3CCV - chains P and 0 of the 31 polymer chains in the assembly; structure by X-ray diffraction, 2.90 A resolution.

[Chain P]
Molecule: 50S ribosomal protein L19e
Organism: Haloarcula marismortui
UniProt: P14119 (RL19_HALMA); residues 0-148 here correspond to UniProt positions 1-149 (UniProt number = residue number + 1)
Amino-acid sequence (149 residues; each row starts with the number of its first residue; numbering starts at 0):
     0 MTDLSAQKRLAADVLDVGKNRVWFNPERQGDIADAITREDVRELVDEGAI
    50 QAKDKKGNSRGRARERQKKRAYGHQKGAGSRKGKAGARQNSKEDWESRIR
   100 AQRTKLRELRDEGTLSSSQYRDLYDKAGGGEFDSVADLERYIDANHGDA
Unresolved in the structure: 0, 144-148

[Chain 0]
Molecule: 23S ribosomal RNA
Organism: Haloarcula marismortui
Notes: engineered mutation(s): G2099A, G2616A
Sequence (2923 nucleotides; row label = number of the first residue in the row):
     1 GUUGGCUACUAUGCCAGCUGGUGGAUUGCUCGGCUCAGGCGCUGAUGAAG
    51 GACGUGCCAAGCUGCGAUAAGCUGUGGGGAGCCGCACGGAGGCGAAGAAC
   101 CACAGAUUUCCGAAUGAGAAUCUCUCUAACAAUUGCUUCGCGCAAUGAGG
   151 AACCCCGAGAACUGAAACAUCUCAGUAUCGGGAGGAACAGAAAACGCAAC
   201 GUGAUGUCGUUAGUAACCGCGAGUGAACGCGAUACAGCCCAAACCGAAGC
   251 CCUCACGGGCAAUGUGGUGUCAGGGCUACCUCUCAUCAGCCGACCGUCUU
   301 CACGAAGUCUCUUGGAAUAGAGCGUGAUACAGGGUGACAACCCCGUACUG
   351 AAGACCAGUACGCUGUGCGGUAGUGCCAGAGUAGCGGGGGUUGGAUAUCC
   401 CUCGCGAAUAACGCAGGCAUCGACUGCGAAGGCUAAACACAACCUGAGAC
   451 CGAUAGUGAACAAGUAGUGUGAACGAACGCUGCAAAGUACCCUCAGAAGG
   501 GAGGCGAAAUAGAGCAUGAAAUCAGUUGGCGAUCGAGCGACAGGGCAUAC
   551 AAGGUCCCUUGACGAAUGACCGAGACGCGAGUCUCCAGUAAGACUCACGG
   601 GAAGCCGAUGUUCUGUCGUACGUUUUGAAAAACGAGCCAGGGAGUGUGUC
   651 UGUAUGGCAAGUCUAACCGGAGUAUCCGGGGAGGCACAGGGAAACCGACA
   701 UGGCCGCAGGGCUUUGCCCGAGGGCCGCCGUCUUCAAGGGCGGGGAGCCA
   751 UGUGGACACGACCCGAAUCCGGACGAUCUACGCAUGGACAAGAUGAAGCG
   801 UGCCGAAAGGCACGUGGAAGUCUGUUAGAGUUGGUGUCCUACAAUACCCU
   851 CUCGUGAUCUAUGUGUAGGGGUGAAAGGCCCAUCGAGUCCGGCAACAGCU
   901 GGUUCCAAUCGAAACAUGUCGAAGCAUGACCUCCGCCGAGGUAGUCUGUG
   951 AGGUAGAGCGACCGAUUGGUGUGUCCGCCUCCGAGAGGAGUCGGCACACC
  1001 UGUCAAACUCCAAACUUACAGACGCUGUUUGACGCGGGGAUUCCGGUGCG
  1051 CGGGGUAAGCCUGUGUACCAGGAGGGGAACAACCCAGAGAUAGGUUAAGG
  1101 UCCCCAAGUGUGGAUUAAGUGUAAUCCUCUGAAGGUGGUCUCGAGCCCUA
  1151 GACAGCCGGGAGGUGAGCUUAGAAGCAGCUACCCUCUAAGAAAAGCGUAA
  1201 CAGCUUACCGGCCGAGGUUUGAGGCGCCCAAAAUGAUCGGGACUCAAAUC
  1251 CACCACCGAGACCUGUCCGUACCACUCAUACUGGUAAUCGAGUAGAUUGG
  1301 CGCUCUAAUUGGAUGGAAGCAGGGGCGAGAGCUCCUGUGGACCGAUUAGU
  1351 GACGAAAAUCCUGGCCAUAGUAGCAGCGAUAGUCGGGUGAGAACCCCGAC
  1401 GGCCUAAUGGAUAAGGGUUCCUCAGCACUGCUGAUCAGCUGAGGGUUAGC
  1451 CGGUCCUAAGUCUCACCGCAACUCGACUGAGACGAAAUGGGAAACAGGUU
  1501 AAUAUUCCUGUGCCAUCAUGCAGUGAAAGUUGACGCCCUGGGGUCGAUCA
  1551 CGCCGGGCAUUCGCCCGGUCGAACCGUCCAACUCCGUGGAAGCCGUAAUG
  1601 GCAGGAAGCGGACGAACGGCGGCAUAGGGAAACGUGAUUCAACCUGGGGC
  1651 CCAUGAAAAGACGAGCAUGAUGUCCGUACCGAGAACCGACACAGGUGUCC
  1701 AUGGCGGCGAAAGCCAAGGCCUGUCGGGAGCAACCAACGUUAGGGAAUUC
  1751 GGCAAGUUAGUCCCGUACCUUCGGAAGAAGGGAUGCCUGCUCCGGAACGG
  1801 AGCAGGUCGCAGUGACUCGGAAGCUCGGACUGUCUAGUAACAACAUAGGU
  1851 GACCGCAAAUCCGCAAGGACUCGUACGGUCACUGAAUCCUGCCCAGUGCA
  1901 GGUAUCUGAACACCUCGUACAAGAGGACGAAGGACCUGUCAACGGCGGGG
  1951 GUAACUAUGACCCUCUUAAGGUAGCGUAGUACCUUGCCGCAUCAGUAGCG
  2001 GCUUGCAUGAAUGGAUUAACCAGAGCUUCACUGUCCCAACGUUGGGCCCG
  2051 GUGAACUGUACAUUCCAGUGCGGAGUCUGGAGACACCCAGGGGGAAGCAA
  2101 AGACCCUAUGGAGCUUUACUGCAGGCUGUCGCUGAGACGUGGUCGCCGAU
  2151 GUGCAGCAUAGGUAGGAGUCGUUACAGAGGUACCCGCGCUAGCGGGCCAC
  2201 CCAGACAACAGUGAAAUACUACCCGUCGGUGACUGCGACUCUCACUCCGG
  2251 GAGGAGGACACCGAUAGCCGGGCAGUUUGACUGGGGCGGUACGCGCUCGA
  2301 AAAGAUAUCGAGCGCGCCCUAUGGUCAUCUCAGCCGGGACAGAGACCCGG
  2351 CGAAGAGUGCAAGAGCAAAAGAUGACUUGACAGUGUUCUUCCCAACGAGG
  2401 AACGCUGACGCGAAAGCGUGGUCUAGCGAACCAAUUAGCCUGCUUGAUGC
  2451 GGGCAAUUGAUGACAGAAAAGCUACCCUAGGGAUAACAGAGUCGUCACUC
  2501 GCAAGAGCACAUAUCGACCGAGUGGCUUGCUACCUCGAUGUCGGUUCCCU
  2551 CCAUCCUGCCCGUGCAGAAGCGGGCAAGGGUGAGGUUGUUCGCCUAUUAA
  2601 AGGAGGUCGUGAGCUAGGUUUAGACCGUCGUGAGACAGGUCGGCUGCUAU
  2651 CUACUGGGUGUGUAAUGGUGUCUGACAAGAACGACCGUAUAGUACGAGAG
  2701 GAACUACGGUUGGUGGCCACUGGUGUACCGGUUGUUCGAGAGAGCACGUG
  2751 CCGGGUAGCCACGCCACACGGGGUAAGAGCUGAACGCAUCUAAGCUCGAA
  2801 ACCCACUUGGAAAAGAGACACCGCCGAGGUCCCGCGUACAAGACGCGGUC
  2851 GAUAGACUCGGGGUGUGCGCGUCGAGGUAACGAGACGUUAAGCCCACGAG
  2901 CACUAACAGACCAAAGCCAUCAU
Unresolved in the structure: 1-9, 126-127, 715, 971-998, 1560, 1952-1963, 2137-2236, 2339-2343, 2665-2666, 2915-2923
Modified residues: 1MA (6-hydro-1-methyladenosine-5'-monophosphate) at position 628, OMU (o2'-methyluridine 5'-monophosphate) at position 2587, OMG (o2'-methylguanosine-5'-monophosphate) at position 2588, UR3 (3-methyluridine-5'-monophoshate) at position 2619, PSU (pseudouridine-5'-monophosphate) at position 2621
Metal / ion sites: Na+ site 1 near U12 (its only coordinating residue here); Mg2+ site 1 near G28 (its only coordinating residue here); Na+ site 2: C40, G41, C443; Na+ site 3: G56, G61; Sr2+ site 1: A86 (shared with 1 residue of chain T); Na+ site 4 near U108 (its only coordinating residue here); Mg2+ site 2 near U115 (its only coordinating residue here); Na+ site 5: C130, U146; Na+ site 6: C141, G142; Sr2+ site 2: G147, A183 (shared with 1 residue of chain M); Mg2+ site 3: C162, U2276; K+ site 1: C162, U163, U172; 53 more Na+ sites not listed; 68 more Mg2+ sites not listed; 58 more Sr2+ sites not listed; 1 more K+ sites not listed

[Interface between chain P and chain 0]
Pairs across the interface (181):
  Thr-1(P) with G1387(0), hydrogen bond to the sugar; U1388(0), hydrogen bond to the sugar; C1396(0), sugar contact
  Asp-2(P) with C1395(0), sugar contact; C1396(0), sugar contact
  Leu-3(P) with C1396(0), hydrogen bond to the sugar; C1397(0), sugar contact
  Ser-4(P) with C1396(0), phosphate contact
  Ala-5(P) with U1422(0), phosphate contact
  Lys-7(P) with C1397(0), salt bridge to the phosphate; G1398(0), salt bridge to the phosphate
  Arg-8(P) with A1501(0), hydrogen bond to the phosphate; A1502(0), salt bridge to the phosphate
  Leu-9(P) with A1501(0), phosphate contact; A1502(0), phosphate contact
  Gly-17(P) with G1718(0), hydrogen bond to the phosphate; G1719(0), phosphate contact
  Lys-18(P) with G1719(0), hydrogen bond to the phosphate
  Asn-19(P) with G1719(0), hydrogen bond to the phosphate; C1720(0), hydrogen bond to the phosphate
  Arg-20(P) with A1717(0), phosphate contact; G1718(0), salt bridge to the phosphate
  Val-21(P) with G1398(0), phosphate contact
  Trp-22(P) with G1398(0), hydrogen bond to the phosphate; A1399(0), phosphate contact
  Phe-23(P) with C1397(0), hydrogen bond to the sugar; G1398(0), hydrogen bond to the phosphate
  Pro-25(P) with C1397(0), sugar contact; G1398(0), sugar contact
  Gln-28(P) with G1386(0), hydrogen bond to the base; G1387(0), hydrogen bond to the sugar; C1396(0), base contact; C1397(0), sugar contact
  Thr-36(P) with A1501(0), phosphate contact
  Arg-37(P) with U1500(0), phosphate contact; A1501(0), hydrogen bond to the phosphate; A1502(0), salt bridge to the phosphate
  Arg-41(P) with U1499(0), salt bridge to the phosphate; U1500(0), salt bridge to the phosphate
  Lys-52(P) with A1399(0), salt bridge to the phosphate
  Asp-53(P) with G1556(0), sugar contact
  Lys-54(P) with A1717(0), phosphate contact
  Lys-55(P) with C1715(0), hydrogen bond to the sugar; A1716(0), salt bridge to the phosphate; A1717(0), hydrogen bond to the phosphate; U2736(0), hydrogen bond to the sugar; C2737(0), phosphate contact
  Gly-56(P) with C1566(0), sugar contact; G1567(0), phosphate contact; A1716(0), sugar contact; C2737(0), phosphate contact
  Asn-57(P) with C1566(0), phosphate contact; G1703(0), base contact; G1704(0), hydrogen bond to the base; C1715(0), hydrogen bond to the sugar; A1716(0), sugar contact; U2736(0), phosphate contact; C2737(0), phosphate contact
  Ser-58(P) with C1565(0), hydrogen bond to the sugar; C1566(0), phosphate contact; C2737(0), hydrogen bond to the phosphate; G2738(0), sugar contact
  Arg-59(P) with U1548(0), hydrogen bond to the phosphate; C1549(0), salt bridge to the phosphate; C1565(0), phosphate contact; C1566(0), hydrogen bond to the phosphate; G1704(0), hydrogen bond to the phosphate; C1705(0), salt bridge to the phosphate
  Gly-60(P) with C1565(0), phosphate contact
  Arg-61(P) with U2736(0), salt bridge to the phosphate; C2737(0), salt bridge to the phosphate; G2738(0), phosphate contact; A2739(0), salt bridge to the phosphate
  Arg-63(P) with C1549(0), salt bridge to the phosphate; C1565(0), salt bridge to the phosphate; C1566(0), salt bridge to the phosphate
  Arg-65(P) with C1705(0), hydrogen bond to the phosphate; G1706(0), salt bridge to the phosphate; U2735(0), salt bridge to the phosphate
  Gln-66(P) with C1549(0), sugar contact; C1798(0), hydrogen bond to the sugar
  Lys-68(P) with C1787(0), phosphate contact; U1788(0), phosphate contact
  Arg-69(P) with G1706(0), salt bridge to the phosphate; G1707(0), salt bridge to the phosphate
  Ala-70(P) with C1798(0), phosphate contact
  Tyr-71(P) with G1789(0), hydrogen bond to the base; C1790(0), hydrogen bond to the base
  Gly-72(P) with C1790(0), base contact; G1802(0), base contact
  His-73(P) with U1788(0), hydrogen bond to the base; G1789(0), hydrogen bond to the base; C1790(0), base contact
  Gln-74(P) with C1786(0), phosphate contact; C1787(0), hydrogen bond to the phosphate
  Lys-75(P) with G1800(0), salt bridge to the phosphate
  Gly-76(P) with G1785(0), phosphate contact
  Ala-77(P) with G1760(0), hydrogen bond to the base; U1761(0), base contact; U1784(0), base contact; G1785(0), phosphate contact
  Gly-78(P) with G1760(0), base contact; U1784(0), hydrogen bond to the phosphate; G1785(0), hydrogen bond to the phosphate; U1813(0), sugar contact
  Ser-79(P) with G1785(0), phosphate contact
  Arg-80(P) with C1708(0), phosphate contact; G1760(0), hydrogen bond to the base; U1761(0), sugar contact; A1801(0), salt bridge to the phosphate; G1802(0), salt bridge to the phosphate
  Lys-81(P) with G1707(0), phosphate contact; C1708(0), hydrogen bond to the phosphate; G1760(0), hydrogen bond to the sugar; U1761(0), sugar contact; U1813(0), sugar contact; U1817(0), hydrogen bond to the base
  Gly-82(P) with G1707(0), phosphate contact; C1708(0), hydrogen bond to the phosphate; U1761(0), sugar contact
  Lys-83(P) with G792(0), sugar contact; A793(0), sugar contact; U1761(0), sugar contact; C1762(0), salt bridge to the phosphate
  Ala-84(P) with U1761(0), phosphate contact; C1762(0), hydrogen bond to the phosphate
  Gly-85(P) with A793(0), hydrogen bond to the phosphate
  Ala-86(P) with G792(0), sugar contact; A793(0), phosphate contact; C1708(0), sugar contact
  Arg-87(P) with C1708(0), salt bridge to the phosphate; G1799(0), sugar contact; G1800(0), salt bridge to the phosphate; A1801(0), salt bridge to the phosphate
  Gln-88(P) with G1799(0), base contact; G1800(0), hydrogen bond to the sugar
  Lys-91(P) with G816(0), salt bridge to the phosphate; G817(0), salt bridge to the phosphate; A1597(0), hydrogen bond to the base
  Trp-94(P) with G814(0), sugar contact; U815(0), sugar contact; A1597(0), hydrogen bond to the sugar; A1598(0), phosphate contact
  Glu-95(P) with G1540(0), sugar contact; A1597(0), sugar contact
  Ser-96(P) with G1794(0), hydrogen bond to the sugar; A1796(0), base contact
  Arg-97(P) with C1793(0), sugar contact
  Ile-98(P) with A1597(0), sugar contact
  Arg-99(P) with G1540(0), hydrogen bond to the phosphate; G1541(0), salt bridge to the phosphate; A1597(0), salt bridge to the phosphate
  Ala-100(P) with G1794(0), phosphate contact; G1795(0), phosphate contact
  Arg-102(P) with U1596(0), hydrogen bond to the base; A1597(0), salt bridge to the phosphate; A1598(0), salt bridge to the phosphate
  Arg-109(P) with C1594(0), salt bridge to the phosphate; G1595(0), salt bridge to the phosphate
  Ser-116(P) with C1593(0), sugar contact; C1594(0), phosphate contact
  Ser-117(P) with C1593(0), phosphate contact
  Tyr-119(P) with C1594(0), phosphate contact; G1595(0), hydrogen bond to the phosphate
  Arg-120(P) with C1593(0), base contact; C1594(0), salt bridge to the phosphate; G1595(0), hydrogen bond to the base
  Tyr-123(P) with G1595(0), base contact; U1596(0), hydrogen bond to the phosphate
  Asp-124(P) with U801(0), sugar contact
  Lys-125(P) with U801(0), phosphate contact; G802(0), phosphate contact
  Gly-127(P) with G800(0), sugar contact
  Gly-128(P) with G800(0), hydrogen bond to the base; U801(0), sugar contact
  Glu-130(P) with U801(0), hydrogen bond to the sugar; G802(0), sugar contact
  Ser-133(P) with C1793(0), phosphate contact; G1794(0), phosphate contact
  Val-134(P) with G1794(0), hydrogen bond to the phosphate
  Ala-135(P) with C1793(0), phosphate contact
Also at the interface, not in a pair above, chain P (83 interface residues in all): Val-16, Asn-24, Ile-35, Glu-38, Ala-62, Gly-129
Also at the interface, not in a pair above, chain 0 (80 interface residues in all): C813, C1421, C1436, A1437, U1539, C1816

[Summary]
Chain P and chain 0 form an interface of 83 and 80 residues respectively, with 53 hydrogen bonds and 37 salt
bridges. Polar pairs include Gln-28(P)/G1386(0), Asn-57(P)/G1704(0) and Tyr-71(P)/G1789(0). G147(0) and
A183(0) coordinate Sr2+ site 2.
Chain P is 50S ribosomal protein L19e and chain 0 is 23S ribosomal RNA, both from Haloarcula marismortui; the
structure, Structure of Anisomycin resistant 50S Ribosomal Subunit: 23S rRNA mutation G2616A, was determined
by X-ray diffraction, deposited together with 3CC2, 3CC4, 3CC7, 3CCE, 3CCJ, 3CCL and 6 further entries.
